9I6C - chains A and B; structure by X-ray diffraction, 2.08 A resolution.

Chain A:
Molecule: Alkaline serine protease
Organism: Stenotrophomonas maltophilia
UniProt: Q93IQ4 (Q93IQ4_STEMA); residues 1-356 here correspond to UniProt positions 151-506 (UniProt number = residue number + 150)
Sequence (356 residues; row label = number of the first residue in the row):
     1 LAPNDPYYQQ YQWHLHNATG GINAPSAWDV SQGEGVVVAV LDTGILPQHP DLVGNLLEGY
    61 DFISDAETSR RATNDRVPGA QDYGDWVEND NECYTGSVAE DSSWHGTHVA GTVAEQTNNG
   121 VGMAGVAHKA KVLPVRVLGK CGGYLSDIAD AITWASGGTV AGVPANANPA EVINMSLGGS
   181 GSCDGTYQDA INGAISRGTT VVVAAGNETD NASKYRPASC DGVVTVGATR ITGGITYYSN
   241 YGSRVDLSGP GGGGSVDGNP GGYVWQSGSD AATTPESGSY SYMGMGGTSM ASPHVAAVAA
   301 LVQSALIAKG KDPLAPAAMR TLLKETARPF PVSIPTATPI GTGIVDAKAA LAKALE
Disulfide bonds: C93-C141, C183-C220
Metal / ion sites: Ca2+: D5, D51, Q116, N119, V121, M123
From the paper describing this entry:
  - binding site for Leupeptin (chain B): S289

Chain B:
Molecule: Leupeptin
Sequence (4 residues; row label = number of the first residue in the row):
     1 XLLX
Modified positions: ACE (acetyl group) at position 1; OAR (N-(4-amino-5-hydroxy-pentyl)-guanidine) at position 4

How chain A and chain B interact:
Contacting residue pairs (23):
  D85(A) - L3(B)
  S103(A) - L3(B)
  H105(A) - L3(B)
  H105(A) - OAR_4(B)
  L138(A) - L3(B)
  G142(A) - ACE_1(B)
  G143(A) - ACE_1(B)
  S176(A) - L3(B)
  S176(A) - OAR_4(B)  hydrogen bond (backbone-backbone)
  L177(A) - L2(B)
  L177(A) - OAR_4(B)
  G178(A) - ACE_1(B)
  G178(A) - L2(B)  hydrogen bond (backbone-backbone)
  G178(A) - OAR_4(B)
  G179(A) - OAR_4(B)
  A204(A) - OAR_4(B)
  A205(A) - OAR_4(B)
  G206(A) - OAR_4(B)
  N207(A) - OAR_4(B)  hydrogen bond (side chain-backbone)
  Y215(A) - OAR_4(B)
  G287(A) - OAR_4(B)
  T288(A) - OAR_4(B)
  S289(A) - OAR_4(B)  covalent bond
Also at the interface, not in a pair above, chain A (21 interface residues in all): T43, C141, A218

Summary:
21 residues of chain A face 4 of chain B across their interface; the contacts include 1 covalent bond and 3
hydrogen bonds. Polar pairs include N207(A)-OAR_4(B), S176(A)-OAR_4(B) and G178(A)-L2(B). The Ca2+ site is
built by D5(A), D51(A), Q116(A), N119(A), V121(A) and M123(A). From the paper: a binding site for Leupeptin
(chain B) at S289(A).
Chain A is Alkaline serine protease (Stenotrophomonas maltophilia) and chain B is Leupeptin; the structure,
StmPr1, Stenotrophomonas maltophilia Protease 1, 36 kDa alkine serine protease in complex with Leupeptin, was
determined by X-ray diffraction (same publication as 9G8V, 9GOI, 9GRG and 9I67).
